PDB entry 8KEG | electron microscopy, 3.66 A resolution | chains B and C of the 30 polymer chains in the assembly

[Chain B (and C)]
Name: Neck gp5
From: unclassified Caudoviricetes
Notes: chain C of this document is another copy of the same molecule, construct and numbering; everything in this record applies to it too
Chain sequence (162 residues; numbered 1 to 162; the number before each row is that of its first residue):
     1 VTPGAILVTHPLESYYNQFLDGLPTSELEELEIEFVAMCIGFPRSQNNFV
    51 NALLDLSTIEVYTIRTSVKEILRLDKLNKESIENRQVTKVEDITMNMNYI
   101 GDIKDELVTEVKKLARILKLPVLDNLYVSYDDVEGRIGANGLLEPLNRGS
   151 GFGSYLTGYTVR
Unresolved in the structure: 1-8, 141-162

[Chain B / chain C interface]
Residue-residue contacts - 50 pairs, chain B then chain C:
  Thr-9(B) / Asp-21(C)
  Thr-9(B) / Gly-22(C)  hydrogen bond (side chain-backbone)
  Thr-9(B) / Tyr-62(C)  hydrogen bond (backbone-side chain)
  His-10(B) / Ile-59(C)
  His-10(B) / Tyr-62(C)  hydrogen bond (backbone-side chain)
  Pro-11(B) / Ile-59(C)  hydrophobic
  Pro-11(B) / Tyr-62(C)
  Leu-12(B) / Ile-59(C)  hydrophobic
  Leu-31(B) / Ile-59(C)  hydrophobic
  Glu-34(B) / Ser-57(C)  hydrogen bond
  Glu-34(B) / Thr-58(C)  hydrogen bond (side chain-backbone)
  Glu-34(B) / Ile-59(C)  hydrogen bond (side chain-backbone)
  Glu-34(B) / Glu-60(C)  hydrogen bond (side chain-backbone)
  Met-38(B) / Ile-59(C)  hydrophobic
  Met-38(B) / Glu-60(C)
  Met-38(B) / Thr-63(C)
  Met-38(B) / Ile-117(C)  hydrophobic
  Gly-41(B) / Lys-119(C)
  Lys-79(B) / Glu-70(C)
  Lys-79(B) / Arg-73(C)  hydrogen bond (backbone-side chain)
  Ile-82(B) / Arg-73(C)
  Ile-82(B) / Tyr-99(C)  hydrogen bond (backbone-side chain)
  Ile-82(B) / Glu-106(C)
  Glu-83(B) / Tyr-99(C)  hydrogen bond (backbone-side chain)
  Asn-84(B) / Tyr-99(C)
  Arg-85(B) / Asn-96(C)  hydrogen bond (backbone-side chain)
  Arg-85(B) / Tyr-99(C)
  Arg-85(B) / Asp-102(C)  salt bridge
  Gln-86(B) / Met-95(C)
  Gln-86(B) / Asn-96(C)  hydrogen bond (backbone-backbone)
  Gln-86(B) / Tyr-99(C)
  Val-87(B) / Ile-93(C)  hydrophobic
  Val-87(B) / Thr-94(C)
  Val-87(B) / Met-95(C)  hydrophobic
  Val-87(B) / Asn-96(C)
  Thr-88(B) / Ile-93(C)
  Thr-88(B) / Thr-94(C)  hydrogen bond (backbone-backbone)
  Lys-89(B) / Asp-92(C)
  Lys-89(B) / Ile-93(C)
  Lys-89(B) / Thr-94(C)
  Val-90(B) / Asp-92(C)
  Val-90(B) / Ile-93(C)  hydrogen bond (backbone-backbone)
  Glu-91(B) / Asp-92(C)
  Met-97(B) / Asn-96(C)
  Ile-100(B) / Glu-106(C)
  Lys-104(B) / Glu-106(C)  salt bridge
  Asp-124(B) / Arg-116(C)  salt bridge
  Asp-124(B) / Lys-119(C)
  Asn-125(B) / Arg-116(C)
  Leu-126(B) / Lys-113(C)
Other interface residues (no listed pair), chain B (27 interface residues in all): Phe-35, Asn-78
Other interface residues (no listed pair), chain C (26 interface residues in all): Leu-74, Ser-81, Asn-84, Lys-89

[Overview]
Chain B and chain C form an interface of 27 and 26 residues respectively, with 14 hydrogen bonds and 3 salt
bridges. Among the polar pairs are Arg-85(B)/Asp-102(C), Lys-104(B)/Glu-106(C) and Asp-124(B)/Arg-116(C).
Both chains are Neck gp5 (unclassified Caudoviricetes). Entry 8KEG (Cyanophage A-1(L) neck/gp5-neck fiber) was
determined by electron microscopy together with 8KEA, 8KEC, 8KEE and 8KEF from the same study.
